PDB entry 5LKT | X-ray diffraction, 2.04 A resolution | chain A

== Chain A ==
Protein: Histone acetyltransferase p300
From: Homo sapiens
Notes: EC 2.3.1.48
Reference sequence: Q09472 (EP300_HUMAN); numbering as in UniProt; present here: 1043-1519, 1581-1666
Sequence (578 residues; numbered 1033 to 1666; 56 numbers in that range are skipped by the numbering (no residue carries them; nothing is unmodelled there); the number before each row is that of its first residue):
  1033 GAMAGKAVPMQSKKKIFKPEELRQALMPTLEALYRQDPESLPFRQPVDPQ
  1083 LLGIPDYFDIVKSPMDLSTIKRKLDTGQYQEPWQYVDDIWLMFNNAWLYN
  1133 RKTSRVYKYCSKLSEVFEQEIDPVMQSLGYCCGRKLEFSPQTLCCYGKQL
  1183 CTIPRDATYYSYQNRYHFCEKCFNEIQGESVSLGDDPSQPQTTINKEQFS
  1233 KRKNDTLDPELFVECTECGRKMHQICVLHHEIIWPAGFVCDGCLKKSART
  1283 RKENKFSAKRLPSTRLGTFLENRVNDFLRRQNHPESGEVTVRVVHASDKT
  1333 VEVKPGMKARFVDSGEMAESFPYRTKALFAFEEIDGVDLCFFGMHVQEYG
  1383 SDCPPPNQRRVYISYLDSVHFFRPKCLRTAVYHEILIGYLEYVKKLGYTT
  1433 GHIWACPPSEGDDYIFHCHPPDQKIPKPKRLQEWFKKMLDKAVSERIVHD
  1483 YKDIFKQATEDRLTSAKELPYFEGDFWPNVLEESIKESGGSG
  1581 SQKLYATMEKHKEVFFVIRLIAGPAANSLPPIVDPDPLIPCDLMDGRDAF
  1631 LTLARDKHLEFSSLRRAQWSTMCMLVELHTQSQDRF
Not modelled in the structure: 1033-1045, 1179-1182, 1217-1222, 1663-1666
Construct notes: expression tag (1033-1042); engineered mutation F1467 (Tyr in Q09472); linker (1520-1524)
Cystine bridges: C1408 forms a disulfide with the same residue of a neighbouring copy of this chain
Metal / ion sites: Zn2+ site 1: C1163, C1164, H1255, C1258; Zn2+ site 2: C1177, C1183, C1201, C1204; Zn2+ site 3: C1247, C1250, C1272, C1275; Zn2+ site 4: H1315, C1408
Ligand contacts: Butyryl Coenzyme A (BCO): Y1394, I1395, S1396, Y1397, L1398, D1399, S1400, R1410, T1411, Y1414, W1436, A1437, C1438, P1439, P1440, Y1446, Q1455, K1456, I1457, P1458, K1459, R1462, L1463, W1466, F1467
Curated features (UniProtKB/Swiss-Prot):
  - region: Y1397 to D1399 (Interaction with histone)
  - binding site (acetyl-CoA): L1398 to S1400, R1410, T1411, I1457, R1462, W1466
  - modified residue (N6-acetyllysine): K1180, K1336, K1473, K1499, K1583
  - zinc finger: R1665 (ZZ-type)
Reported in the primary citation:
  - binding site for Butyryl Coenzyme A: R1410, K1456, R1462
  - catalytic residues: W1436 (citing earlier work)
  - specificity-determining residues: M1376, L1398, L1418, I1435 (proposed by the authors, not directly observed)
  - specificity-determining residues: I1395
  - mutagenesis - I1395F, I1395M, I1395M/I1435M, I1435M: unchanged catalytic activity on acetylation
  - mutagenesis - I1395M, I1395M/I1435M: increased catalytic activity on Butyryl Coenzyme A
  - mutagenesis - I1435M: unchanged catalytic activity on Butyryl Coenzyme A
  - mutagenesis - I1395F: decreased catalytic activity on Butyryl Coenzyme A
  - mutagenesis - Y1467F: decreased catalytic activity (citing earlier work)

== Overview ==
Ligands of chain A: Butyryl Coenzyme A. The Zn2+ site 1 is built by C1163, C1164, H1255 and C1258. From
UniProt: 8 acetyl-CoA-binding residues. The paper reports the catalytic residue W1436; I1395M and
I1395M/I1435M increase catalytic activity on Butyryl Coenzyme A; 5 substitutions were tested in all.
Chain A is Histone acetyltransferase p300 (Homo sapiens); the structure, Crystal structure of the p300
acetyltransferase catalytic core with butyryl-coenzyme A, was determined by X-ray diffraction (same
publication as 5LKU, 5LKX and 5LKZ).
